2EVD - chain A; structure by X-ray diffraction, 2.00 A resolution.

== Chain A ==
Name: Glycolipid transfer protein
From: Homo sapiens
Reference sequence: Q9NZD2 (GLTP_HUMAN); aligned to UniProt positions 1-209 over residues 1-209 (the alignment contains insertions or deletions, so no single offset holds)
Sequence (209 residues; each row starts with the number of its first residue):
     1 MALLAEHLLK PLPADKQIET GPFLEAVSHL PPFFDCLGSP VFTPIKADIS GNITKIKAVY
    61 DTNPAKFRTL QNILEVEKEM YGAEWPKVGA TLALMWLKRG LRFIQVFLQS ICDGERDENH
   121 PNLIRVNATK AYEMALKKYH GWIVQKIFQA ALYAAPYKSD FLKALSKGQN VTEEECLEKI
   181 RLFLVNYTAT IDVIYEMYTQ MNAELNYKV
Not modelled in the structure: 1-3, 167-168
UniProt features mapped onto this chain:
  - region: Ile-45 to Lys-66 (2 X 12 AA approximate tandem repeats)
  - binding site (beta-D-galactosyl-(1->4)-beta-D-glucosyl-(1<->1)-N-[(9Z)-octadecenoyl]-sphing-4-enine): Asp-48 to Lys-55, His-140, Tyr-207
  - modified residue: Ala-2 (N-acetylalanine)
Ligand contacts: beta-D-glucopyranose / beta-D-galactopyranose / sphingosine: Pro-44, Asp-48, Asn-52, Lys-55, Leu-92, Ala-93, Trp-96, Ile-147, Tyr-207, Val-209
Reported in the primary citation:
  - contacts within the chain: His-7/His-29 (pi stacking)
  - binding site for sphingosine: Asp-48, Val-209
  - binding site for lauric acid: His-140
  - binding site for beta-D-galactopyranose: Lys-55
  - binding site for beta-D-glucopyranose: Tyr-207

== Summary ==
Ligands of chain A: beta-D-glucopyranose / beta-D-galactopyranose / sphingosine. From UniProt: 10
beta-D-galactosyl-(1->4)-beta-D-glucosyl-(1<->1)-N-[(9Z)-octadecenoyl]-sphing-4-enine-binding residues. From
the paper: a binding site for sphingosine at Asp-48 and Val-209; a binding site for lauric acid at His-140.
Chain A is Glycolipid transfer protein (Homo sapiens); the structure, Crystal structure of human Glycolipid
Transfer Protein complexed with 12:0 Lactosylceramide, was determined by X-ray diffraction together with 2EUK,
2EUM, 2EVL, 2EVS and 2EVT from the same study.
